7Y00 - chains E and J of the 10 polymer chains in the assembly; structure by electron microscopy, 3.96 A resolution.

[Chain E]
Molecule: Histone H3.1
Organism: Homo sapiens
Reference sequence: P68431 (H31_HUMAN); residues 1-135 here correspond to UniProt positions 2-136 (UniProt number = residue number + 1)
Sequence (139 residues; row label = number of the first residue in the row; numbers below 1 keep their minus sign (Gly-3 is residue -3)):
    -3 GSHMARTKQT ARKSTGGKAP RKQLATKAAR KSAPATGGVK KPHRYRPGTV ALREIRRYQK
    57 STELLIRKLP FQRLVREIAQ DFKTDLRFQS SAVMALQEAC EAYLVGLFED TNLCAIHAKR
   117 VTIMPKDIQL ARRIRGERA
Disordered / not traced: -3 to 36, 135
Differences from the reference sequence: expression tag (-3 to 0)
Curated features (UniProtKB/Swiss-Prot):
  - modified residue: Arg2 (Asymmetric dimethylarginine), Thr3 (Phosphothreonine), Lys4 (Allysine), Gln5 (5-glutamyl dopamine), Thr6 (Phosphothreonine), Arg8 (Citrulline), Lys9 (N6,N6,N6-trimethyllysine), Ser10 (ADP-ribosylserine), Thr11 (Phosphothreonine), Lys14 (N6-(2-hydroxyisobutyryl)lysine), Arg17 (Asymmetric dimethylarginine), Lys18 (N6-(2-hydroxyisobutyryl)lysine), Lys23 (N6-(2-hydroxyisobutyryl)lysine), Arg26 (Citrulline), Lys27 (N6,N6,N6-trimethyllysine), Ser28 (ADP-ribosylserine), Lys36 (N6,N6,N6-trimethyllysine), Lys37 (N6-methyllysine), Tyr41 (Phosphotyrosine), Lys56 (N6,N6,N6-trimethyllysine) and 8 more in UniProt
  - lipidation: Lys18 (N6-decanoyllysine)

[Chain J]
Molecule: 169-nt DNA strand
Sequence (169 nucleotides; numbered 1 to 169; the number before each row is that of its first residue):
     1 ATCTATGAAT TTCGGGACAT GCCCGGACAT GCCCTATATC TGACACGTGC CTGGAGACTA
    61 GGGAGTAATC CCCTTGGCGG TTAAAACGCG GGGGACAGCG CGTACGTGCG TTTAAGCGGT
   121 GCTAGAGCTG TCTACGACCA ATTGAGCGGC CTCGGCACCG GATTCTCAG
Disordered / not traced: 1-14

[Interface between chain E and chain J]
Residue-residue contacts - 25 pairs, chain E then chain J:
  Lys37(E) with DG169(J), phosphate contact
  Arg40(E) with DG90(J), base contact; DA168(J), sugar contact
  Tyr41(E) with DC167(J), sugar contact; DA168(J), sugar contact
  Arg42(E) with DG93(J), salt bridge to the phosphate; DA168(J), phosphate contact; DG169(J), salt bridge to the phosphate
  Thr45(E) with DC167(J), sugar contact; DA168(J), hydrogen bond to the phosphate
  Arg63(E) with DA84(J), hydrogen bond to the phosphate; DA85(J), salt bridge to the phosphate
  Arg72(E) with DT75(J), salt bridge to the phosphate
  Arg83(E) with DT75(J), hydrogen bond to the sugar
  Phe84(E) with DT74(J), phosphate contact; DT75(J), hydrogen bond to the phosphate
  Gln85(E) with DT74(J), phosphate contact
  Ser86(E) with DT74(J), phosphate contact
  Arg116(E) with DA95(J), phosphate contact; DC96(J), phosphate contact
  Val117(E) with DA95(J), hydrogen bond to the phosphate
  Thr118(E) with DG94(J), phosphate contact; DA95(J), hydrogen bond to the phosphate
  Met120(E) with DC96(J), phosphate contact
  Lys122(E) with DC96(J), salt bridge to the phosphate
Interface residues without a listed pair, chain E (19 interface residues in all): His39, Pro43, Lys115

[Overview]
19 residues of chain E and 12 residues of chain J are in contact, with 6 hydrogen bonds and 5 salt bridges.
Polar contacts include Arg83(E)-DT75(J), Thr45(E)-DA168(J) and Arg63(E)-DA84(J).
Chain E is Histone H3.1 (Homo sapiens) and chain J is a 169-nt DNA strand; the structure, Cryo-EM structure of
the nucleosome containing 169 base-pair DNA with a p53 target sequence, was determined by electron microscopy,
deposited together with 7XZY.
